Entry 5UGT (X-ray diffraction, 2.60 A resolution); this record covers chains B and E of the 4 polymer chains in the assembly.

Chain B (and E):
Name: Enoyl-[acyl-carrier-protein] reductase [NADH]
Source organism: Mycobacterium tuberculosis
Notes: EC 1.3.1.9; chain E of this document is another copy of the same molecule, construct and numbering; everything in this record applies to it too
UniProt: P9WGR1 (INHA_MYCTU); numbering as in UniProt (aligned over 1-269)
Chain sequence (289 residues; row label = number of the first residue in the row; numbers below 1 keep their minus sign (Met-19 is residue -19)):
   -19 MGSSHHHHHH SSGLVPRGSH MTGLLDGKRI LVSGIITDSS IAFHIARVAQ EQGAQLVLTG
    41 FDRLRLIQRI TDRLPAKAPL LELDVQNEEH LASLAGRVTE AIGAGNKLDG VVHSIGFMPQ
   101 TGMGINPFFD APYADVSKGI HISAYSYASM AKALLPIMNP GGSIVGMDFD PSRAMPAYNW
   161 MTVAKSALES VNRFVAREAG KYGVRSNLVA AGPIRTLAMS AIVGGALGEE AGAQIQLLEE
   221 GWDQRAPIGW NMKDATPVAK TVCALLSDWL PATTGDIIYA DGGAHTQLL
Disordered / not traced: -19 to 1, 204-210 (chain E: -19 to 1)
Sequence notes: initiating methionine (-19); expression tag (-18 to 0)
Ligand contacts:
  - NAD (nicotinamide-adenine-dinucleotide): Gly14, Ile15, Ile16, Ser20, Ile21, Ala22, Phe41, Leu63, Asp64, Val65, Gln66, Ser94, Ile95, Gly96, Phe97, Ile122, Met147, Asp148, Phe149, Tyr158, Met161, Lys165, Ala191, Gly192, Pro193, Ile194, Thr196, Leu197, Ala198, Met199
  - XTW (2-(2-chloranylphenoxy)-5-[(4-cyclopropyl-1,2,3-triazol-1-yl)methyl]phenol): Gly96, Phe97, Met98, Met103, Phe149, Met155, Pro156, Ala157, Tyr158, Met161, Lys165, Pro193, Ala198, Met199, Ile202, Leu218, Glu219
Curated features (UniProtKB/Swiss-Prot):
  - binding site (NAD(+)): Ser20, Ile21, Asp64, Val65, Ile95, Gly96, Lys165, Ile194
  - binding site (substrate): Tyr158
  - site: Phe149 (May act as an intermediate that passes the hydride ion from NADH to the substrate), Tyr158 (Transition state stabilizer)
  - modified residue: Thr266 (Phosphothreonine)
  - mutagenesis: Ser94 (S94A: Confers INH and ETH resistance. The mutant is 17 times more resistant to inhibition by the INH-NAD adduct ...), Asp148 (D148G: Confers pyridomycin resistance. Has no impact on the susceptibility to isoniazid and moxifloxacin. 14-fold decrease in NADH affinity, while no effect on catalytic activity), Tyr158 (Y158A: 1500-fold decrease in catalytic activity while no effect on lipid substrate affinity; Y158F: 24-fold decrease in catalytic activity while no effect on lipid substrate affinity ...), Lys165 (K165A/M: Loss of enzyme's ability to bind NADH; K165Q/R: No effect on the enzyme's catalytic ability or on its ability to bind NADH), Thr266 (T266A: No effect on catalytic activity. Loss of phosphorylation. Does not alter growth of M.tuberculosis ...)
What the authors report for this chain:
  - binding site for XTW: Gly96, Phe149, Tyr158, Ala198, Met199, Ile215, Leu218, Glu219

Chain B / chain E interface:
Contacting residue pairs (73; chain B residue first):
  Thr2(B) - Thr2(E)  hydrogen bond
  Leu4(B) - Leu4(E)  hydrophobic
  Leu4(B) - Trp249(E)  hydrophobic
  Val28(B) - Trp249(E)  hydrophobic
  Gln32(B) - Trp249(E)
  Arg173(B) - Thr266(E)
  Arg173(B) - Gln267(E)  hydrogen bond (backbone-side chain)
  Ala176(B) - Pro227(E)
  Arg177(B) - Gln267(E)  hydrogen bond
  Arg177(B) - Leu269(E)
  Gly180(B) - Pro227(E)
  Val184(B) - Ile228(E)
  Arg185(B) - Ile228(E)
  Pro227(B) - Ala176(E)
  Pro227(B) - Gly180(E)
  Pro227(B) - Thr254(E)
  Ile228(B) - Pro251(E)
  Ile228(B) - Ala252(E)  hydrophobic
  Trp230(B) - Ala252(E)  hydrophobic
  Pro237(B) - Pro251(E)  hydrophobic
  Pro237(B) - Ala252(E)  hydrophobic
  Lys240(B) - Asp248(E)
  Lys240(B) - Trp249(E)
  Thr241(B) - Trp249(E)
  Thr241(B) - Leu250(E)
  Thr241(B) - Pro251(E)
  Ala244(B) - Trp249(E)
  Ala244(B) - Leu250(E)  hydrophobic
  Asp248(B) - Lys240(E)
  Trp249(B) - Leu4(E)  hydrophobic
  Trp249(B) - Val28(E)  hydrophobic
  Trp249(B) - Gln32(E)
  Trp249(B) - Lys240(E)
  Trp249(B) - Thr241(E)
  Trp249(B) - Ala244(E)
  Leu250(B) - Thr241(E)
  Leu250(B) - Ala244(E)  hydrophobic
  Pro251(B) - Ile228(E)
  Pro251(B) - Pro237(E)  hydrophobic
  Pro251(B) - Lys240(E)
  Pro251(B) - Thr241(E)
  Ala252(B) - Ile228(E)  hydrophobic
  Ala252(B) - Trp230(E)  hydrophobic
  Ala252(B) - Pro237(E)  hydrophobic
  Ala252(B) - Tyr259(E)
  Ala252(B) - Ala260(E)
  Ala252(B) - Asp261(E)  hydrogen bond (backbone-backbone)
  Ala252(B) - Gly262(E)  hydrogen bond (backbone-backbone)
  Ala252(B) - Gly263(E)
  Thr253(B) - Tyr259(E)  hydrogen bond (side chain-backbone)
  Thr254(B) - Pro227(E)
  Thr254(B) - Gly262(E)
  Thr254(B) - Gly263(E)
  Thr254(B) - Thr266(E)
  Gly255(B) - Thr266(E)
  Asp256(B) - Tyr259(E)
  Asp256(B) - His265(E)  salt bridge
  Tyr259(B) - Ala252(E)
  Tyr259(B) - Thr253(E)  hydrogen bond (backbone-side chain)
  Tyr259(B) - Asp256(E)
  Ala260(B) - Ala252(E)
  Asp261(B) - Ala252(E)  hydrogen bond (backbone-backbone)
  Gly262(B) - Ala252(E)  hydrogen bond (backbone-backbone)
  Gly262(B) - Thr254(E)
  Gly263(B) - Ala252(E)
  Gly263(B) - Thr254(E)
  His265(B) - Asp256(E)  salt bridge
  Thr266(B) - Arg173(E)
  Thr266(B) - Thr254(E)
  Thr266(B) - Gly255(E)
  Gln267(B) - Arg173(E)  hydrogen bond (side chain-backbone)
  Gln267(B) - Arg177(E)  hydrogen bond
  Leu269(B) - Arg177(E)
Also at the interface, not in a pair above, chain B (37 interface residues in all): Cys243, Ile258
Also at the interface, not in a pair above, chain E (37 interface residues in all): Val184, Arg185, Cys243, Ile258

Summary:
The chain B/chain E interface involves 37 residues from each chain; the contacts include 11 hydrogen bonds and
2 salt bridges. Among the polar pairs are Asp256(B)-His265(E), Thr2(B)-Thr2(E) and Arg173(B)-Gln267(E). Bound
to chain B: NAD and compound XTW. From the paper: a binding site for XTW at Gly96(B), Phe149(B) and Tyr158(B)
among others.
Both chains are Enoyl-[acyl-carrier-protein] reductase [NADH] (Mycobacterium tuberculosis). Entry 5UGT
(Crystal structure of M. tuberculosis InhA inhibited by PT504) was determined by X-ray diffraction together
with 5MTP, 5MTQ, 5MTR, 5UGS and 5UGU from the same study.
